7UTN - chains D and A of the 4 polymer chains in the assembly; structure by electron microscopy, 2.74 A resolution.

Chain D:
Molecule: IscB
Organism: synthetic construct
Sequence (495 residues; each row starts with the number of its first residue):
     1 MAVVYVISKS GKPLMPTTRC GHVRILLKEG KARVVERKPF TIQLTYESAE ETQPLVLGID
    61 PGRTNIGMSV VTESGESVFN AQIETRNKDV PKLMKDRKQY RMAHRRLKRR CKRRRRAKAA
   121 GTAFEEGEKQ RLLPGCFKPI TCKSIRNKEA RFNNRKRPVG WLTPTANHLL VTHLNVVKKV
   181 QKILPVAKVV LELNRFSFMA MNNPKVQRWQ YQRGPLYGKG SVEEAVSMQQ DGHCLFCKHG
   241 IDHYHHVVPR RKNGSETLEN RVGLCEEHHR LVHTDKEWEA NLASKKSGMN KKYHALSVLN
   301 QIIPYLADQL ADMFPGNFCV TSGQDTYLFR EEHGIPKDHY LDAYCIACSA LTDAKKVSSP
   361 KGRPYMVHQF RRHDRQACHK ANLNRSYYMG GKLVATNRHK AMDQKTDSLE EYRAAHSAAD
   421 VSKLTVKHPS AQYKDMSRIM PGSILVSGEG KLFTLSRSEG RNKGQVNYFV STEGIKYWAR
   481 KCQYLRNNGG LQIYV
Not modelled in the structure: 200-296, 495
From the paper describing this entry:
  - binding site for DNA target strand (chain A): Lys380, Tyr468, Trp478
  - specificity-determining residues: Lys380, Tyr468, Trp478
  - binding site for DNA non-target strand: Glu459, Gly460

Chain A:
Molecule: DNA target strand
Sequence (60 nucleotides; each row starts with the number of its first residue; numbers below 1 keep their minus sign (DG-7 is residue -7)):
    -7 GCCACGGGCT GACCTCGACT TCTAGTCTCG TTCACTCTTT TGCCGTACCC TCGTGGGGCC
Not modelled in the structure: -7 to 4, 34-52

How chain D and chain A interact:
Residue-residue contacts (41; chain D residue first):
  Gln99(D) with DC19(A), base contact; DT20(A), base contact
  Gly135(D) with DT24(A), phosphate contact
  Cys136(D) with DT23(A), sugar contact; DT24(A), sugar contact
  Phe137(D) with DT24(A), hydrogen bond to the phosphate
  Lys138(D) with DT23(A), salt bridge to the phosphate; DT24(A), phosphate contact
  Ile140(D) with DT23(A), sugar contact
  Phe152(D) with DT24(A), base contact; DC25(A), sugar contact
  Arg155(D) with DA26(A), sugar contact
  Arg157(D) with DA26(A), hydrogen bond to the base; DC27(A), hydrogen bond to the sugar
  Gly160(D) with DT28(A), hydrogen bond to the phosphate
  Trp161(D) with DT28(A), sugar contact
  Arg195(D) with DT31(A), phosphate contact
  Phe196(D) with DT30(A), sugar contact
  Ser197(D) with DT31(A), sugar contact
  Asn300(D) with DC29(A), sugar contact; DT30(A), hydrogen bond to the sugar
  Gln301(D) with DT28(A), hydrogen bond to the base; DC29(A), sugar contact
  Tyr305(D) with DT28(A), hydrogen bond to the phosphate; DC29(A), phosphate contact
  His379(D) with DG17(A), hydrogen bond to the base
  Lys380(D) with DA16(A), hydrogen bond to the base; DG17(A), sugar contact; DT18(A), phosphate contact
  Ala381(D) with DT18(A), hydrogen bond to the phosphate
  Asn382(D) with DT18(A), phosphate contact
  Leu383(D) with DT18(A), base contact
  Met402(D) with DC19(A), base contact; DT20(A), sugar contact
  Asp403(D) with DC19(A), phosphate contact
  Tyr468(D) with DC11(A), hydrogen bond to the phosphate; DT12(A), hydrogen bond to the phosphate; DT13(A), base contact
  Lys476(D) with DT13(A), salt bridge to the phosphate
  Trp478(D) with DC11(A), phosphate contact; DT12(A), base contact
Interface residues without a listed pair, chain D (35 interface residues in all): Pro139, Asn153, Val159, Pro304, Asn384, Glu459, Asn462, Asn467
Interface residues without a listed pair, chain A (18 interface residues in all): DC14

In short:
Chain D and chain A form an interface of 35 and 18 residues respectively, with 12 hydrogen bonds and 2 salt
bridges. Polar pairs include Arg157(D)-DA26(A), Gln301(D)-DT28(A) and His379(D)-DG17(A). From the paper: a
binding site for DNA target strand (chain A) at Lys380(D), Tyr468(D) and Trp478(D); a binding site for DNA
non-target strand at Glu459(D) and Gly460(D).
Chain D is IscB (synthetic construct) and chain A is DNA target strand; the structure, IscB and wRNA bound to
Target DNA, was determined by electron microscopy (same publication as 8CSZ and 8CTL).
